PDB entry 1AEU | X-ray diffraction, 2.10 A resolution | chain A

# Chain A
Protein: Cytochrome C peroxidase
From: Saccharomyces cerevisiae
Notes: EC 1.11.1.5
UniProt: P00431 (CCPR_YEAST); residues 4-294 here correspond to UniProt positions 71-361 (UniProt number = residue number + 67)
Chain sequence (294 residues; row label = number of the first residue in the row):
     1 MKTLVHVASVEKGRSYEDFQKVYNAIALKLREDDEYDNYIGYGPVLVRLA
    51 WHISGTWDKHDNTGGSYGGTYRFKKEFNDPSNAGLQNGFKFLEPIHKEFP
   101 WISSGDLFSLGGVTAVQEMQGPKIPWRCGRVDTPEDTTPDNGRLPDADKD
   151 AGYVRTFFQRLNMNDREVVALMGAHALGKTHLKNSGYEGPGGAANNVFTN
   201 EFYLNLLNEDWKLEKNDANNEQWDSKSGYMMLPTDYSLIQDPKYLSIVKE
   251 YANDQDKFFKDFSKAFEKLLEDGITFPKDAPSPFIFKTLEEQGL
Unresolved in the structure: 1-3
Differences from the reference sequence: variant Ile-53 (Thr120 in P00431), Gly-152 (Asp219 in P00431); engineered mutation Gly-191 (Trp258 in P00431); conflict Asp-272 (Asn339 in P00431)
Ion coordination: heme Fe near His-175 (its only coordinating residue here)
Small-molecule neighbours:
  - 2-methylimidazole (2MZ): His-175, Thr-180, Gly-191, Met-230, Met-231, Leu-232, Asp-235
  - heme (HEM): Pro-44, Val-45, Val-47, Arg-48, Trp-51, Pro-145, Asp-146, Ala-147, Phe-158, Leu-171, Met-172, Ala-174, His-175, Leu-177, Gly-178, Lys-179, Thr-180, His-181, Asn-184, Ser-185, Tyr-187, Leu-232, Thr-234, Phe-262, Phe-266
Swiss-Prot annotation at these positions:
  - active site: His-52 (Proton acceptor)
  - binding site (heme b): His-175
  - site: Arg-48 (Transition state stabilizer)
  - modified residue: Tyr-153 (Phosphotyrosine)

# In short
Chain A binds heme and 2-methylimidazole. Curated annotation (UniProt) lists active-site residue His-52 and
heme b-binding residue His-175.
Chain A is Cytochrome C peroxidase (Saccharomyces cerevisiae); the structure, Specificity of ligand binding in
a polar cavity of cytochrome C peroxidase (2-methylimidazole), was determined by X-ray diffraction together
with 1AES, 1AET, 1AA4, 1CCI and 1RYC from the same study.
